4V5V - chains AB and AC of the 11 polymer chains in the assembly; structure by X-ray diffraction, 3.60 A resolution.

# Chain AB (and AC)
Molecule: Respiratory syncytial virus nucleocapsid protein
From: Human respiratory syncytial virus
Notes: chain AC of this document is another copy of the same molecule, construct and numbering; everything in this record applies to it too
Reference sequence: Q4KRW9 (Q4KRW9_HRSV); numbering as in UniProt (aligned over 1-375)
Chain sequence (375 residues; numbered 1 to 375; the number before each row is that of its first residue):
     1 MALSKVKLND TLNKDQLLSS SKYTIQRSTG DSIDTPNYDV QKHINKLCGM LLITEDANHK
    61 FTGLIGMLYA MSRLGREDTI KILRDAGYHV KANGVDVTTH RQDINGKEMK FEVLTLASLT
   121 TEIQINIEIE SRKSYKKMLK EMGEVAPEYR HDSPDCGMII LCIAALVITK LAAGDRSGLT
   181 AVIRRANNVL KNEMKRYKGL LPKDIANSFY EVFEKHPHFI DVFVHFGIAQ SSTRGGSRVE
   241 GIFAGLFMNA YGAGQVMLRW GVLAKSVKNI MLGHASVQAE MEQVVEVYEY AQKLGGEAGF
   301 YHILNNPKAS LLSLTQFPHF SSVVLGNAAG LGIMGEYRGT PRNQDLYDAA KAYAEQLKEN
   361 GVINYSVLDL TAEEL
Curated features (UniProtKB/Swiss-Prot):
  - region: R338 to N364 (Interaction with the phosphoprotein)
  - modified residue: Y38 (Phosphotyrosine)

# How chain AB and chain AC interact
Contacting residue pairs (89; chain AB residue first):
  Y38(AB) - Q26(AC)  hydrogen bond
  Y38(AB) - S28(AC)
  Y38(AB) - H89(AC)
  Q41(AB) - Q26(AC)  hydrogen bond (side chain-backbone)
  Q41(AB) - R27(AC)
  Q41(AB) - S28(AC)  hydrogen bond (side chain-backbone)
  K42(AB) - S28(AC)
  K42(AB) - G30(AC)  hydrogen bond (side chain-backbone)
  K42(AB) - D31(AC)  salt bridge
  R73(AB) - T24(AC)
  R73(AB) - I25(AC)
  R73(AB) - Q26(AC)  hydrogen bond (backbone-backbone)
  R73(AB) - R27(AC)
  L74(AB) - T24(AC)
  L74(AB) - I25(AC)  hydrophobic
  D78(AB) - Y23(AC)
  D78(AB) - T24(AC)  hydrogen bond
  I82(AB) - Y23(AC)
  D85(AB) - Y23(AC)  hydrogen bond
  H225(AB) - Y23(AC)
  F226(AB) - I25(AC)  hydrophobic
  I228(AB) - S21(AC)
  A229(AB) - S21(AC)
  A229(AB) - Y23(AC)
  A229(AB) - T24(AC)
  A229(AB) - I25(AC)
  Q230(AB) - I25(AC)
  Q230(AB) - P307(AC)
  S231(AB) - L18(AC)
  S231(AB) - P307(AC)
  S232(AB) - L18(AC)  hydrogen bond (side chain-backbone)
  S232(AB) - S21(AC)
  T233(AB) - R27(AC)  hydrogen bond
  T233(AB) - N306(AC)
  T233(AB) - P307(AC)
  R234(AB) - I82(AC)  hydrogen bond (side chain-backbone)
  R234(AB) - D85(AC)
  R234(AB) - A86(AC)
  R234(AB) - D221(AC)  salt bridge
  R234(AB) - H225(AC)
  R234(AB) - L304(AC)
  R234(AB) - N306(AC)  hydrogen bond (backbone-side chain)
  G235(AB) - R27(AC)  hydrogen bond (backbone-side chain)
  G235(AB) - L304(AC)
  G235(AB) - N305(AC)
  G236(AB) - R27(AC)
  G236(AB) - Y88(AC)
  G236(AB) - N305(AC)  hydrogen bond (backbone-backbone)
  S237(AB) - P217(AC)
  R238(AB) - N305(AC)
  E240(AB) - R27(AC)  salt bridge
  G241(AB) - N305(AC)
  A244(AB) - P307(AC)  hydrophobic
  M248(AB) - K14(AC)
  M248(AB) - L18(AC)  hydrophobic
  Y251(AB) - D10(AC)
  Y251(AB) - N13(AC)  hydrogen bond
  Y251(AB) - K14(AC)
  Y251(AB) - L17(AC)  hydrophobic
  R259(AB) - L8(AC)
  R259(AB) - D10(AC)  salt bridge
  V262(AB) - K7(AC)
  K265(AB) - L3(AC)
  K265(AB) - S4(AC)
  K265(AB) - V6(AC)  hydrogen bond (side chain-backbone)
  K265(AB) - E282(AC)  salt bridge
  S266(AB) - A279(AC)
  V285(AB) - A2(AC)
  V285(AB) - K5(AC)
  Y288(AB) - V6(AC)  hydrophobic
  Y288(AB) - K7(AC)
  E289(AB) - K5(AC)  salt bridge
  Q292(AB) - K7(AC)
  G295(AB) - N13(AC)
  G295(AB) - Q16(AC)
  G296(AB) - N13(AC)
  G296(AB) - Q16(AC)  hydrogen bond (backbone-side chain)
  G296(AB) - L17(AC)
  F300(AB) - L17(AC)  hydrophobic
  G361(AB) - H274(AC)
  V362(AB) - A275(AC)  hydrogen bond (backbone-backbone)
  I363(AB) - I270(AC)
  I363(AB) - G273(AC)
  I363(AB) - H274(AC)
  N364(AB) - G273(AC)  hydrogen bond (backbone-backbone)
  V367(AB) - Q278(AC)
  L370(AB) - K268(AC)
  T371(AB) - N364(AC)
  T371(AB) - S366(AC)
Other interface residues (no listed pair), chain AB (55 interface residues in all): K81, G245, L258, Q278, M281, A291, E297, Y365, L368, D369, E374
Other interface residues (no listed pair), chain AC (51 interface residues in all): K22, N269, M271, Q283, K308, S310, V362

# Summary
55 residues of chain AB and 51 residues of chain AC are in contact, with 18 hydrogen bonds and 6 salt bridges.
Polar pairs include K42(AB)-D31(AC), R234(AB)-D221(AC) and E240(AB)-R27(AC).
Chain AB and chain AC are both Respiratory syncytial virus nucleocapsid protein (Human respiratory syncytial
virus); the structure, Structure of respiratory syncytial virus nucleocapsid protein, P1 crystal form, was
determined by X-ray diffraction, deposited together with 2YHM.
